Entry 8ITF (electron microscopy, 3.46 A resolution); this record covers chains A and R of the 6 polymer chains in the assembly.

== Chain A ==
Molecule: Guanine nucleotide-binding protein G(s) subunit alpha isoforms short
Organism: Homo sapiens
Amino-acid sequence (362 residues; row label = number of the first residue in the row; note: 33 numbers in that range are skipped by the numbering (no residue carries them; nothing is unmodelled there); numbering starts at 0):
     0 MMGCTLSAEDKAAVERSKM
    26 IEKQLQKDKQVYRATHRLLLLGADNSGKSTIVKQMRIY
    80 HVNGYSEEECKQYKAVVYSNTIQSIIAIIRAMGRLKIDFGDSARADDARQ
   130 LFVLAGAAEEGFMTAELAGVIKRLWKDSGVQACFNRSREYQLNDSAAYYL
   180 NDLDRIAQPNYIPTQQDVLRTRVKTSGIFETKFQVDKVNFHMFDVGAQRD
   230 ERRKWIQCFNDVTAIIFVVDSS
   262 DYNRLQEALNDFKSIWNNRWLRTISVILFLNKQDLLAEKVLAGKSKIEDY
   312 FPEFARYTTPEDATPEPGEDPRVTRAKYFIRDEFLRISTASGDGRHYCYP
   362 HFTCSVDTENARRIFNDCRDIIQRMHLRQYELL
Unresolved in the structure: 0-3, 80-201, 262-264

== Chain R ==
Molecule: Trace amine-associated receptor 9
Organism: Mus musculus
UniProtKB: Q5QD04 (TAAR9_MOUSE); residues 1-348 here = UniProt positions 1-348
Amino-acid sequence (348 residues; each row starts with the number of its first residue):
     1 MTSDFSPEPPMELCYENVNGSCIKSSYAPWPRAILYGVLGLGALLAVFGN
    51 LLVIIAILHFKQLHTPTNFLVASLACADFLVGVTVMPFSTVRSVESCWYF
   101 GESYCKFHTCFDTSFCFASLFHLCCISIDRYIAVTDPLTYPTKFTVSVSG
   151 LCIALSWFFSVTYSFSIFYTGANEEGIEELVVALTCVGGCQAPLNQNWVL
   201 LCFLLFFLPTVVMVFLYGRIFLVAKYQARKIEGTANQAQASSESYKERVA
   251 KRERKAAKTLGIAMAAFLVSWLPYIIDAVIDAYMNFITPAYVYEILVWCV
   301 YYNSAMNPLIYAFFYPWFRKAIKLIVSGKVFRADSSTTNLFSEEAGAG
Unresolved in the structure: 1-21, 176-184, 234-243, 340-348
Disulfides: Cys22-Cys186
Small-molecule neighbours: N,N-dimethylcyclohexanamine (8IA): Asp112, Thr113, Phe117, Cys202, Trp271, Tyr274, Val297, Val300, Tyr301
Swiss-Prot annotation at these positions:
  - region: Glu174 to Val187 (Extracellular Loop 2 (ECL2))
  - binding site (spermidine): Asp112, Thr113
  - glycosylation: Asn19 (N-linked (GlcNAc...) asparagine)
  - mutagenesis: Leu35 (L35W: Decreased binding to spermidine), Thr109 (T109A: Abolished activation of G(s) G alpha protein in response to spermidine-binding), Asp112 (D112A/N/E: Abolished activation of G(s) G alpha protein in response to trace amine-binding), Thr113 (T113A/I/V/L: Abolished activation of G(s) G alpha protein in response to spermidine-binding), Phe117 (F117T/L: Abolished activation of G(s) G alpha protein in response to trace amine-binding), Phe168 (F168V: Abolished activation of G(s) G alpha protein in response to trace amine-binding), Glu178 to Glu179 (Decreased binding to spermidine), Glu178 (E178A: Does not affect binding to spermidine), Glu179 (E179A: Does not affect binding to spermidine), Ala263 (A263I/L: Decreased activation of GNAL/G(olf) G alpha protein in response to trace amine-binding without affecting activation of G(s) G alpha proteins), Trp271 (W271A: Abolished activation of G(s) G alpha protein in response to trace amine-binding), Tyr274 (Y274C/A/L: Abolished activation of G(s) G alpha protein in response to trace amine-binding), 10 further mutagenesis entries in UniProt

== Interface between chain A and chain R ==
Contacting residue pairs (19; chain A residue first):
  Arg38(A) - Pro141(R)
  His41(A) - Leu138(R)
  Tyr358(A) - Ile231(R)
  Phe376(A) - Leu138(R)  hydrophobic
  Arg380(A) - Pro137(R)
  Ile383(A) - Pro137(R)  hydrophobic
  Gln384(A) - Val134(R)  hydrogen bond (side chain-backbone)
  Gln384(A) - Val223(R)
  Gln384(A) - Gln227(R)  hydrogen bond
  Arg385(A) - Gln227(R)  hydrogen bond
  Arg385(A) - Ile231(R)
  His387(A) - Ala133(R)  hydrogen bond (side chain-backbone)
  Tyr391(A) - Arg130(R)
  Glu392(A) - Lys255(R)  salt bridge
  Glu392(A) - Thr259(R)  hydrogen bond (backbone-side chain)
  Leu393(A) - Thr259(R)
  Leu393(A) - Leu260(R)  hydrophobic
  Leu394(A) - Arg252(R)  hydrogen bond (backbone-side chain)
  Leu394(A) - Lys255(R)
Other interface residues (no listed pair), chain A (17 interface residues in all): Ala39, Val217, Leu388, Gln390
Other interface residues (no listed pair), chain R (21 interface residues in all): Tyr140, Thr142, Ile220, Ala224, Ala228, Ala256, Trp317, Asn339

== In short ==
17 residues of chain A face 21 of chain R across their interface; the contacts include 6 hydrogen bonds and 1
salt bridge. Polar contacts include Glu392(A)-Lys255(R), Gln384(A)-Val134(R) and Gln384(A)-Gln227(R). Bound to
chain R: N,N-dimethylcyclohexanamine.
Here chain A is Guanine nucleotide-binding protein G(s) subunit alpha isoforms short (Homo sapiens) and chain
R is Trace amine-associated receptor 9 (Mus musculus). Entry 8ITF (Cryo-EM structure of the DMCHA-bound
mTAAR9-Gs complex) was determined by electron microscopy (same publication as 8IW1, 8IW4, 8IW7 and 8IW9).
